Entry 2ZTU (X-ray diffraction, 2.00 A resolution); this record covers chains A and C of the 4 polymer chains in the assembly.

# Chain A (and C)
Protein: D(-)-3-hydroxybutyrate dehydrogenase
Organism: Pseudomonas fragi
Notes: EC 1.1.1.30; chain C of this document is another copy of the same molecule, construct and numbering; everything in this record applies to it too
UniProtKB: Q5KST5 (Q5KST5_PSEFR); residue numbers follow UniProt; this construct covers 1-260
Amino-acid sequence (260 residues; each row starts with the number of its first residue):
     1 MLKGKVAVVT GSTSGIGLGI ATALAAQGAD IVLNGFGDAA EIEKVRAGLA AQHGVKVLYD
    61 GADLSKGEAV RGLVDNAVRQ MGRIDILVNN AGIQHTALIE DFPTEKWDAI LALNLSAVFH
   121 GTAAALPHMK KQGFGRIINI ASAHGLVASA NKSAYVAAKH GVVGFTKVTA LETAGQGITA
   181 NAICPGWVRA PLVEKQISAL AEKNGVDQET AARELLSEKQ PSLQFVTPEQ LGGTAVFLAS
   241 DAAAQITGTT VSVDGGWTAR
Disordered / not traced: 190-214 (chain C: 190-207)
Sequence notes: engineered mutation Ala190 (Thr in Q5KST5)
Ion coordination: Mg2+: Arg260 (shared with 1 residue of chain D)
Ligand contacts: NAD (nicotinamide-adenine-dinucleotide): Gly11, Ser12, Thr13, Ser14, Gly15, Ile16, Gly17, Asn34, Gly35, Phe36, Ala62, Asp63, Leu64, Ser65, Asn90, Ala91, Gly92, Ile93, Leu113, Ile140, Ala141, Ser142, Tyr155, Lys159, Pro185, Gly186, Trp187, Val188
What the authors report for this chain:
  - conformationally variable residues (order/disorder transition, side-chain flip): Trp187, Ala190 to Glu214
  - catalytic residues: Tyr155
  - mutagenesis - Q94A, H144A, K152E, K152Q, K152R, W187A, W187F, W187T, W187Y, Q196A, Q196E, Q196N, L215A, W257F, W257Y: decreased catalytic activity
  - mutagenesis - K152A, Y155F, W257A: abolished catalytic activity
  - mutagenesis - L215V: decreased catalytic activity on D-3-HB
  - mutagenesis - L215V: unchanged catalytic activity on NAD
  - mutagenesis - Y155F: abolished binding to D-3-HB

# Interface between chain A and chain C
Pairs across the interface (69; chain A residue first):
  Arg71(A) - Thr104(C)
  Ala97(A) - Glu172(C)
  Leu98(A) - Glu172(C)
  Ile99(A) - Phe119(C)
  Ile99(A) - Ala123(C)  hydrophobic
  Ile99(A) - Leu126(C)  hydrophobic
  Ile99(A) - Phe165(C)  hydrophobic
  Ile99(A) - Thr169(C)
  Ile99(A) - Glu172(C)  hydrogen bond (backbone-side chain)
  Glu100(A) - Ala123(C)
  Glu100(A) - Leu126(C)
  Glu100(A) - Pro127(C)
  Glu100(A) - Lys130(C)  salt bridge
  Phe102(A) - Phe119(C)
  Thr104(A) - Arg71(C)
  Thr104(A) - His120(C)
  Trp107(A) - Ser116(C)  hydrogen bond
  Trp107(A) - Phe119(C)  hydrophobic
  Trp107(A) - Phe165(C)  hydrophobic
  Leu111(A) - Ser116(C)
  Ser116(A) - Trp107(C)  hydrogen bond
  Ser116(A) - Leu111(C)
  Phe119(A) - Ile99(C)
  Phe119(A) - Phe102(C)
  Phe119(A) - Trp107(C)  hydrophobic
  His120(A) - Thr104(C)
  Ala123(A) - Ile99(C)
  Ala123(A) - Glu100(C)
  Leu126(A) - Ile99(C)  hydrophobic
  Leu126(A) - Glu100(C)
  Pro127(A) - Glu100(C)
  Lys130(A) - Glu100(C)  salt bridge
  Leu146(A) - Lys167(C)  hydrogen bond (backbone-side chain)
  Ala148(A) - Lys167(C)
  Ala148(A) - Val168(C)  hydrophobic
  Ala148(A) - Leu171(C)
  Ser149(A) - Val168(C)
  Ser149(A) - Leu171(C)
  Ala150(A) - Leu171(C)
  Ala150(A) - Glu172(C)
  Asn151(A) - Glu172(C)  hydrogen bond (backbone-side chain)
  Ser153(A) - Phe165(C)
  Ser153(A) - Val168(C)
  Val156(A) - Gly164(C)
  Val156(A) - Val168(C)  hydrophobic
  Ala157(A) - Gly161(C)
  His160(A) - His160(C)
  His160(A) - Gly164(C)
  His160(A) - Lys167(C)  hydrogen bond
  Gly161(A) - Ala157(C)
  Gly164(A) - Val156(C)
  Gly164(A) - His160(C)
  Phe165(A) - Ile99(C)  hydrophobic
  Phe165(A) - Trp107(C)  hydrophobic
  Phe165(A) - Ser153(C)
  Lys167(A) - Ala148(C)
  Lys167(A) - His160(C)
  Val168(A) - Ala148(C)  hydrophobic
  Val168(A) - Ser149(C)
  Val168(A) - Ser153(C)
  Val168(A) - Val156(C)  hydrophobic
  Thr169(A) - Ile99(C)
  Leu171(A) - Ala148(C)
  Leu171(A) - Ser149(C)
  Leu171(A) - Ala150(C)
  Glu172(A) - Leu98(C)
  Glu172(A) - Ile99(C)  hydrogen bond (side chain-backbone)
  Glu172(A) - Ala150(C)
  Glu172(A) - Asn151(C)  hydrogen bond (side chain-backbone)
Also at the interface, not in a pair above, chain A (38 interface residues in all): Leu115, Thr122, Val147, Lys152, Val163
Also at the interface, not in a pair above, chain C (37 interface residues in all): Ala97, Leu115, Thr122, Leu146, Val147, Lys152

# Overview
Chain A and chain C form an interface of 38 and 37 residues respectively, with 8 hydrogen bonds and 2 salt
bridges. Among the polar pairs are Glu100(A)-Lys130(C), Ile99(A)-Glu172(C) and Trp107(A)-Ser116(C). From the
paper: the catalytic residue Tyr155(A); Q94A, H144A and K152E of chain A, among others, reduce catalytic
activity; 19 substitutions were tested in all.
Chain A and chain C are both D(-)-3-hydroxybutyrate dehydrogenase (Pseudomonas fragi); the structure, T190A
mutant of D-3-hydroxybutyrate dehydrogenase complexed with NAD+, was determined by X-ray diffraction,
deposited together with 2ZTL, 2ZTM and 2ZTV.
